PDB entry 5VWH | X-ray diffraction, 1.65 A resolution | chains A and B of the 3 polymer chains in the assembly

Chain A:
Molecule: HLA class I histocompatibility antigen, B-58 alpha chain
Source organism: Homo sapiens
UniProtKB: P10319 (1B58_HUMAN); residues 1-276 here correspond to UniProt positions 25-300 (UniProt number = residue number + 24)
Sequence (276 residues; row label = number of the first residue in the row):
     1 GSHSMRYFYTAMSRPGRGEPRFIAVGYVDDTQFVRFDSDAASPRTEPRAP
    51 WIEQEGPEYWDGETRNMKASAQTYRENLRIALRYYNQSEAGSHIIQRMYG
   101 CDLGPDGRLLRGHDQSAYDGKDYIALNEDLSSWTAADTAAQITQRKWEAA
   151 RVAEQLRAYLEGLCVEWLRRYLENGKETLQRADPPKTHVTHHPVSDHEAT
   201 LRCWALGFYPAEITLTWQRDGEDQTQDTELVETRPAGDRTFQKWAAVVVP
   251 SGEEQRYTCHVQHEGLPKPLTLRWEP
Cystine bridges: Cys-101/Cys-164, Cys-203/Cys-259

Chain B:
Molecule: Beta-2-microglobulin
Source organism: Homo sapiens
UniProtKB: P61769 (B2MG_HUMAN); residues 1-99 here correspond to UniProt positions 21-119 (UniProt number = residue number + 20)
Sequence (100 residues; each row starts with the number of its first residue; numbering starts at 0):
     0 MIQRTPKIQVYSRHPAENGKSNFLNCYVSGFHPSDIEVDLLKNGERIEKV
    50 EHSDLSFSKDWSFYLLYYTEFTPTEKDEYACRVNHVTLSQPKIVKWDRDM
Differences from the reference sequence: initiating methionine (0)
Swiss-Prot annotation at these positions:
  - modified residue: Gln-2 (Pyrrolidone carboxylic acid)
  - glycosylation: Ile-1 (N-linked (Glc) (glycation) isoleucine), Lys-19 (N-linked (Glc) (glycation) lysine), Lys-41 (N-linked (Glc) (glycation) lysine), Lys-48 (N-linked (Glc) (glycation) lysine), Lys-58 (N-linked (Glc) (glycation) lysine), Lys-91 (N-linked (Glc) (glycation) lysine), Lys-94 (N-linked (Glc) (glycation) lysine)
Cystine bridges: Cys-25/Cys-80

How chain A and chain B interact:
Residue-residue contacts - 57 pairs, chain A then chain B:
  Phe-8(A) with Ser-55(B); Phe-56(B)
  Tyr-9(A) with Phe-56(B)
  Thr-10(A) with Phe-56(B); Phe-62(B)
  Met-12(A) with Ser-33(B), hydrogen bond; Asp-34(B); Leu-54(B), hydrophobic
  Ile-23(A) with Leu-54(B), hydrophobic
  Val-25(A) with Asp-53(B); Leu-54(B); Ser-55(B)
  Tyr-27(A) with Ser-55(B); Tyr-63(B), hydrogen bond
  Gln-32(A) with Asp-53(B), hydrogen bond
  Arg-35(A) with Asp-53(B), salt bridge
  Arg-48(A) with Asp-53(B), salt bridge
  Ser-92(A) with Met-0(B)
  His-93(A) with Met-0(B)
  Ile-94(A) with His-31(B); Pro-32(B), hydrophobic; Ser-33(B)
  Gln-96(A) with His-31(B), hydrogen bond; Phe-56(B); Trp-60(B), hydrogen bond (side chain-backbone); Phe-62(B)
  Arg-97(A) with Phe-56(B)
  Met-98(A) with Phe-56(B), hydrophobic
  Gln-115(A) with Trp-60(B)
  Ser-116(A) with Trp-60(B)
  Ala-117(A) with Trp-60(B)
  Asp-119(A) with Met-0(B); His-31(B)
  Gly-120(A) with Arg-3(B), hydrogen bond (backbone-side chain); His-31(B); Trp-60(B)
  Asp-122(A) with Trp-60(B), hydrogen bond
  His-192(A) with Asp-98(B), salt bridge
  Arg-202(A) with Asp-98(B); Met-99(B)
  Trp-204(A) with Asp-98(B)
  Val-231(A) with Gln-8(B)
  Glu-232(A) with Gln-8(B), hydrogen bond (backbone-side chain); Tyr-26(B); Ser-28(B), hydrogen bond
  Arg-234(A) with Gln-8(B), hydrogen bond; Tyr-10(B)
  Pro-235(A) with Tyr-10(B), hydrogen bond (backbone-side chain); Asn-24(B); Tyr-26(B)
  Ala-236(A) with Arg-12(B), hydrogen bond (backbone-side chain); Asn-24(B), hydrogen bond (backbone-side chain)
  Gly-237(A) with Arg-12(B), hydrogen bond (backbone-side chain)
  Asp-238(A) with Arg-12(B)
  Gln-242(A) with Tyr-10(B); Ser-11(B), hydrogen bond (side chain-backbone); Arg-12(B), hydrogen bond (side chain-backbone)
Also at the interface, not in a pair above, chain A (39 interface residues in all): Arg-17, Lys-121, Thr-190, Leu-206, Thr-233, Trp-244
Also at the interface, not in a pair above, chain B (30 interface residues in all): Ile-1, Lys-6, His-13, Pro-14, Ser-57, Lys-58, Asp-59, Leu-65

In short:
The interface between chain A and chain B involves 39 residues on one side and 30 on the other; the contacts
include 16 hydrogen bonds and 3 salt bridges. Polar pairs include Arg-35(A)/Asp-53(B), Arg-48(A)/Asp-53(B) and
His-192(A)/Asp-98(B).
Here chain A is HLA class I histocompatibility antigen, B-58 alpha chain and chain B is Beta-2-microglobulin,
both from Homo sapiens. Entry 5VWH (HLA-B*58:01 presenting LSSPVTKSW) was determined by X-ray diffraction
(same publication as 5VUD, 5VUE, 5VUF, 5VVP, 5VWD, 5VWF and 5VWJ).
